4P6Z - chains G and B of the 6 polymer chains in the assembly; structure by X-ray diffraction, 3.00 A resolution.

== Chain G ==
Molecule: AP-1 complex subunit gamma-1
From: Mus musculus
Notes: fragment: BST2/tetheirn cytoplasmic domain
UniProt: P22892 (AP1G1_MOUSE); residue numbers follow UniProt; this construct covers 1-613
Amino-acid sequence (627 residues; numbered -13 to 613; the number before each row is that of its first residue; numbers below 1 keep their minus sign (Met-13 is residue -13)):
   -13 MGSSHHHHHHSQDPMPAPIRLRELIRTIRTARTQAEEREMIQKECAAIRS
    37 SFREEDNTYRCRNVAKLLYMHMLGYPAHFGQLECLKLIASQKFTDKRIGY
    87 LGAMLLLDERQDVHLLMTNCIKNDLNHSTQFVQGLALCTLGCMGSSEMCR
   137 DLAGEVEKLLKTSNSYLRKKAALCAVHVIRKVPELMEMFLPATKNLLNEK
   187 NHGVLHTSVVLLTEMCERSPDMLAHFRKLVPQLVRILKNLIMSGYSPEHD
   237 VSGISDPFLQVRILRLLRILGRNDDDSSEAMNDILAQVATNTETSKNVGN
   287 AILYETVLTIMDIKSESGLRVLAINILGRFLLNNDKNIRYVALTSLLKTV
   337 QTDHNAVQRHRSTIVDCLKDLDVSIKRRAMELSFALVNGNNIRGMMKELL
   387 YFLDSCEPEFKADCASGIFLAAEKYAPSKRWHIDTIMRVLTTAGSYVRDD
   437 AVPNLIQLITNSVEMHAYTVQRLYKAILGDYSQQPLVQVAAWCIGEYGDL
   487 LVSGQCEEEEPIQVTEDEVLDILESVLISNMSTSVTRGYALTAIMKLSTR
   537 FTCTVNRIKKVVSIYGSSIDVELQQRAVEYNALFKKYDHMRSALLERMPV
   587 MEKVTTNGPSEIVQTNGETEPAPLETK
Not modelled in the structure: -13 to 1, 589-613
Construct notes: initiating methionine (-13); expression tag (-12 to 0)
What the authors report for this chain:
  - higher-order assembly contacts with a neighbouring AP-1 complex subunit mu-1: Gln28

== Chain B ==
Molecule: AP-1 complex subunit beta-1
From: Homo sapiens
UniProt: Q10567 (AP1B1_HUMAN); residue numbers follow UniProt; this construct covers 1-584
Amino-acid sequence (600 residues; row label = number of the first residue in the row; numbers below 1 keep their minus sign (Met-15 is residue -15)):
   -15 MGSSHHHHHHSQDPNSMTDSKYFTTTKKGEIFELKAELNSDKKEKKKEAV
    35 KKVIASMTVGKDVSALFPDVVNCMQTDNLELKKLVYLYLMNYAKSQPDMA
    85 IMAVNTFVKDCEDPNPLIRALAVRTMGCIRVDKITEYLCEPLRKCLKDED
   135 PYVRKTAAVCVAKLHDINAQLVEDQGFLDTLKDLISDSNPMVVANAVAAL
   185 SEIAESHPSSNLLDLNPQSINKLLTALNECTEWGQIFILDCLANYMPKDD
   235 REAQSICERVTPRLSHANSAVVLSAVKVLMKFMEMLSKDLDYYGTLLKKL
   285 APPLVTLLSAEPELQYVALRNINLIVQKRPEILKHEMKVFFVKYNDPIYV
   335 KLEKLDIMIRLASQANIAQVLAELKEYATEVDVDFVRKAVRAIGRCAIKV
   385 EQSAERCVSTLLDLIQTKVNYVVQEAIVVIKDIFRKYPNKYESVIAALCE
   435 NLDSLDEPEARAAMIWIVGEYAERIDNADELLESFLEGFHDKSTQVQLQL
   485 LTAIVKLFLKKPTETQELVQQVLSLATQDSDNPDLRDRGYIYWRLLSTDP
   535 VAAKEVVLAEKPLISEETDLIEPTLLDELICYIGTLASVYHKPPSAFVEG
Not modelled in the structure: -15 to 13, 584
Construct notes: initiating methionine (-15); expression tag (-14 to 0); engineered mutation Ala431 (Thr in Q10567), Lys476 (Glu in Q10567)
UniProt features mapped onto this chain:
  - modified residue: Lys318 (N6-acetyllysine), Tyr574 (3'-nitrotyrosine)

== Interface between chain G and chain B ==
Residue-residue contacts (58):
  Pro439(G) with Asp515(B); Pro517(B)
  Ile442(G) with Pro517(B), hydrophobic
  Trp478(G) with Pro517(B); Asp521(B), hydrogen bond
  Tyr525(G) with Pro517(B); Asp518(B)
  Thr528(G) with Asp521(B)
  Lys532(G) with Asp521(B), salt bridge
  Gly552(G) with Pro546(B)
  Ser553(G) with Leu547(B); Ile548(B); Ser549(B), hydrogen bond (backbone-backbone)
  Ser554(G) with Arg419(B), hydrogen bond (backbone-side chain); Ile548(B)
  Ile555(G) with Arg419(B), hydrogen bond (backbone-side chain); Ile548(B), hydrophobic
  Val557(G) with Arg419(B); Trp450(B)
  Glu558(G) with Leu482(B); Gln483(B); Arg522(B), salt bridge
  Gln560(G) with Arg419(B), hydrogen bond; Lys545(B); Pro546(B)
  Gln561(G) with Thr486(B); Lys490(B); Arg522(B); Lys545(B), hydrogen bond
  Arg562(G) with Leu482(B); Asp518(B), salt bridge; Arg522(B)
  Val564(G) with Ala543(B), hydrophobic; Lys545(B); Pro546(B)
  Glu565(G) with Arg522(B), salt bridge; Tyr526(B), hydrogen bond; Val540(B)
  Ala568(G) with Val540(B), hydrophobic
  Tyr573(G) with Ala536(B), hydrophobic; Glu539(B); Val540(B), hydrophobic
  Met576(G) with Leu529(B), hydrophobic; Thr532(B)
  Ala579(G) with Arg528(B)
  Leu580(G) with Arg528(B), hydrogen bond (backbone-side chain); Leu529(B), hydrophobic
  Leu581(G) with Ile525(B), hydrophobic
  Glu582(G) with Arg528(B), hydrogen bond (backbone-side chain)
  Arg583(G) with Arg528(B), hydrogen bond (backbone-side chain)
  Met584(G) with Asp521(B); Tyr524(B), hydrophobic; Arg528(B)
  Pro585(G) with Arg520(B); Tyr524(B); Arg528(B)
  Met587(G) with Asp515(B); Arg520(B)
Also at the interface, not in a pair above, chain G (34 interface residues in all): Val521, Gly524, Asp556, Tyr566, Leu569, Val586
Also at the interface, not in a pair above, chain B (34 interface residues in all): Lys415, Gln479, Ser514, Asn516, Val535, Val541, Glu550

== In short ==
The chain G/chain B interface involves 34 residues from each chain, with 10 hydrogen bonds and 4 salt bridges.
Polar pairs include Lys532(G)-Asp521(B), Glu558(G)-Arg522(B) and Arg562(G)-Asp518(B). The paper reports
higher-order assembly contacts with a neighbouring AP-1 complex subunit mu-1 through Gln28(G).
Chain G is AP-1 complex subunit gamma-1 (Mus musculus) and chain B is AP-1 complex subunit beta-1 (Homo
sapiens); the structure, Crystal structure of the human BST2 cytoplasmic domain and the HIV-1 Vpu cytoplasmic
domain bound to ..., was determined by X-ray diffraction.
